Entry 1OH5 (X-ray diffraction, 2.90 A resolution); this record covers chains B and E of the 4 polymer chains in the assembly.

== Chain B ==
Protein: DNA mismatch repair protein muts
Source organism: Escherichia coli
Reference sequence: P23909 (MUTS_ECOLI); residue numbers follow UniProt; this construct covers 1-800
Sequence (800 residues; numbered 1 to 800; the number before each row is that of its first residue):
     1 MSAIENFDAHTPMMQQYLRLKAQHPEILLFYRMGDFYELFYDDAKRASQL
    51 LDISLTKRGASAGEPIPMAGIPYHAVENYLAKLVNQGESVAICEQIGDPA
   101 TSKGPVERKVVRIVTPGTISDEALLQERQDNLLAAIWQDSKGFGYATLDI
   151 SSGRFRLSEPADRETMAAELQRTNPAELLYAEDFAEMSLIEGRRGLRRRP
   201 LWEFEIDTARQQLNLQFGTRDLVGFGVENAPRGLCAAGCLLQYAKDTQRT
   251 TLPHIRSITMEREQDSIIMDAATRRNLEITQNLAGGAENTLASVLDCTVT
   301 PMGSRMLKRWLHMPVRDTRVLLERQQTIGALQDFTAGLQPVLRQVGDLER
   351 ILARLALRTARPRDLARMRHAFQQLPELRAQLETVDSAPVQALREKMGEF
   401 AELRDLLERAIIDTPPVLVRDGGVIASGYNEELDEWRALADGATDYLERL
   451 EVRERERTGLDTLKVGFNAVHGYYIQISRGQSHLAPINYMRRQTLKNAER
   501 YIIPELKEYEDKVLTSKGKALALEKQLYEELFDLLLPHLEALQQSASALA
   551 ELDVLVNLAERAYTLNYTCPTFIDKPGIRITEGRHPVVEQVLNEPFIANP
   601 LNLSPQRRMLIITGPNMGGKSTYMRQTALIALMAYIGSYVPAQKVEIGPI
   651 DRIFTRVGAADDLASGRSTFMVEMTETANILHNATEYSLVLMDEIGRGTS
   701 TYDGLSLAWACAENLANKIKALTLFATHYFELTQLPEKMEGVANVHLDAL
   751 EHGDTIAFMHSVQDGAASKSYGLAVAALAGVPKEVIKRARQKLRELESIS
Not modelled in the structure: 1-13, 57-66, 95-107, 659-668
UniProt features mapped onto this chain:
  - binding site (ATP): Gly-614 to Ser-621
What the authors report for this chain:
  - binding site for the 30-nt DNA strand: Phe-36, Glu-38
  - binding site for the 30-nt DNA strand (chain E): Gln-95, Arg-108, Lys-496, Arg-500
  - mutagenesis - F36A: abolished binding to DNA (citing earlier work)
  - mutagenesis - E38A, E38Q: increased binding to homoduplex DNA (citing earlier work)

== Chain E ==
Molecule: 30-nt DNA strand
Sequence (30 nucleotides; row label = number of the first residue in the row):
     1 AGCTGCCACGCACCAGTGTCAGCGTCCTAT
Not modelled in the structure: 19-30

== Interface between chain B and chain E ==
Pairs across the interface (9):
  Gly-34(B) / DG2(E)  phosphate contact
  Arg-108(B) / DA1(E)  phosphate contact
  Asn-468(B) / DG5(E)  sugar contact
  Ala-469(B) / DG5(E)  hydrogen bond to the phosphate
  Leu-495(B) / DC6(E)  sugar contact
  Leu-495(B) / DC7(E)  phosphate contact
  Lys-496(B) / DC7(E)  hydrogen bond to the phosphate
  Lys-496(B) / DA8(E)  salt bridge to the phosphate
  Arg-500(B) / DC6(E)  salt bridge to the phosphate
Other interface residues (no listed pair), chain B (10 interface residues in all): Arg-32, Tyr-474, Gln-493
Other interface residues (no listed pair), chain E (8 interface residues in all): DC3, DT4

== In short ==
10 residues of chain B face 8 of chain E across their interface, with 2 hydrogen bonds and 2 salt bridges.
Polar contacts include Ala-469(B)/DG5(E), Lys-496(B)/DC7(E) and Lys-496(B)/DA8(E). From the paper: a binding
site for the 30-nt DNA strand (chain E) at Gln-95(B), Arg-108(B) and Lys-496(B) among others; E38A and E38Q of
chain B increase binding to homoduplex DNA.
Here chain B is DNA mismatch repair protein muts (Escherichia coli) and chain E is a 30-nt DNA strand. Entry
1OH5 (The crystal structure of E. coli muts binding to DNA with a c:a mismatch) was determined by X-ray
diffraction, deposited together with 1OH6, 1OH7 and 1OH8.
